PDB entry 8ILM | electron microscopy, 3.30 A resolution | chains C and G of the 19 polymer chains in the assembly

Chain C:
Molecule: Protein BUNDLE SHEATH DEFECTIVE 2, chloroplastic
Organism: Arabidopsis thaliana
UniProtKB: Q9SN73 (BSD2_ARATH); residues 1-80 here correspond to UniProt positions 57-136 (UniProt number = residue number + 56)
Amino-acid sequence (81 residues; row label = number of the first residue in the row; numbering starts at 0):
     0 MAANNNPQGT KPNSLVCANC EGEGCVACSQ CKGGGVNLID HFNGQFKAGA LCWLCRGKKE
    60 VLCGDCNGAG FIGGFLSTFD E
Disordered / not traced: 0-4, 78-80
Sequence notes: initiating methionine (0)

Chain G:
Molecule: Ribulose bisphosphate carboxylase large chain
Organism: Synechococcus elongatus PCC 6301
Notes: EC 4.1.1.39
UniProtKB: P00880 (RBL_SYNP6); numbering as in UniProt (aligned over 1-472)
Amino-acid sequence (472 residues; each row starts with the number of its first residue):
     1 MPKTQSAAGY KAGVKDYKLT YYTPDYTPKD TDLLAAFRFS PQPGVPADEA GAAIAAESST
    61 GTWTTVWTDL LTDMDRYKGK CYHIEPVQGE ENSYFAFIAY PLDLFEEGSV TNILTSIVGN
   121 VFGFKAIRSL RLEDIRFPVA LVKTFQGPPH GIQVERDLLN KYGRPMLGCT IKPKLGLSAK
   181 NYGRAVYECL RGGLDFTKDD ENINSQPFQR WRDRFLFVAD AIHKSQAETG EIKGHYLNVT
   241 APTCEEMMKR AEFAKELGMP IIMHDFLTAG FTANTTLAKW CRDNGVLLHI HRAMHAVIDR
   301 QRNHGIHFRV LAKCLRLSGG DHLHSGTVVG KLEGDKASTL GFVDLMREDH IEADRSRGVF
   361 FTQDWASMPG VLPVASGGIH VWHMPALVEI FGDDSVLQFG GGTLGHPWGN APGATANRVA
   421 LEACVQARNE GRDLYREGGD ILREAGKWSP ELAAALDLWK EIKFEFETMD KL
Disordered / not traced: 1-13, 470-472

How chain C and chain G interact:
Pairs across the interface - 22 pairs, chain C then chain G:
  Q29(C) - D457(G)
  F41(C) - K447(G)
  N42(C) - P450(G)
  Q44(C) - P450(G)
  W52(C) - W408(G)
  W52(C) - P450(G)
  W52(C) - A453(G)  hydrophobic
  W52(C) - A454(G)
  L53(C) - P407(G)
  L53(C) - W408(G)
  L53(C) - A454(G)  hydrophobic
  L53(C) - D457(G)
  R55(C) - P407(G)
  R55(C) - W408(G)
  V60(C) - L458(G)  hydrophobic
  G63(C) - L458(G)
  G63(C) - W459(G)
  D64(C) - K460(G)  salt bridge
  N66(C) - W459(G)  hydrogen bond
  S76(C) - G378(G)
  T77(C) - P173(G)
  T77(C) - G401(G)
Other interface residues (no listed pair), chain C (15 interface residues in all): L61, L75
Other interface residues (no listed pair), chain G (17 interface residues in all): G377, G400, G405, W448

In short:
Chain C and chain G form an interface of 15 and 17 residues respectively; the contacts include 1 hydrogen bond
and 1 salt bridge. Polar contacts include D64(C)-K460(G) and N66(C)-W459(G).
Here chain C is Protein BUNDLE SHEATH DEFECTIVE 2, chloroplastic (Arabidopsis thaliana) and chain G is
Ribulose bisphosphate carboxylase large chain (Synechococcus elongatus PCC 6301). Entry 8ILM (The cryo-EM
structure of eight Rubisco large subunits (RbcL), two Arabidopsis thaliana Rubisco accumulation factors 1 ...)
was determined by electron microscopy (same publication as 8ILB, 8IO2, 8IOJ and 8IOL).
